3HXF - chains A and B; structure by X-ray diffraction, 1.90 A resolution.

[Chain A]
Name: Geranylgeranyl transferase type-2 subunit alpha
Organism: Rattus norvegicus
Notes: EC 2.5.1.60; fragment: RabGGTase ALPHA-subunit; engineered mutation(s): DELTA LRR; DELTA IG
Reference sequence: Q08602 (PGTA_RAT); the construct has insertions or renumbered stretches relative to UniProt, so the offset changes along the chain: 1-237 = UniProt 1-237; 242-330 = UniProt 353-441
Amino-acid sequence (331 residues; row label = number of the first residue in the row; numbering starts at 0):
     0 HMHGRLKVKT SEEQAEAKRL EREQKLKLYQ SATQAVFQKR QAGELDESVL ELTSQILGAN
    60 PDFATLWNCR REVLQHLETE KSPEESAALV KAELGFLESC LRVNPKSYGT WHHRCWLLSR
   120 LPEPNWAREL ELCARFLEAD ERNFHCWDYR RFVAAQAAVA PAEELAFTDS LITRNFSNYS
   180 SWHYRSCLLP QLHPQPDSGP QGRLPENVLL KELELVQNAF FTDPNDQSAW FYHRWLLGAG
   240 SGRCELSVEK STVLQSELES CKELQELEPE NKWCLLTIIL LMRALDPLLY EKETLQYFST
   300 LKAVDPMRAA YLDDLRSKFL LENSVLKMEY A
Unresolved in the structure: 0-15, 196-201
Sequence notes: expression tag (0); linker (238-241)
UniProt features mapped onto this chain:
  - modified residue: Ser-98 (Phosphoserine)

[Chain B]
Name: Geranylgeranyl transferase type-2 subunit beta
Organism: Rattus norvegicus
Notes: EC 2.5.1.60; fragment: RABGGTase BETA-subunit
Reference sequence: Q08603 (PGTB2_RAT); residues 1-331 here = UniProt positions 1-331
Amino-acid sequence (331 residues; each row starts with the number of its first residue):
     1 MGTQQKDVTI KSDAPDTLLL EKHADYIASY GSKKDDYEYC MSEYLRMSGV YWGLTVMDLM
    61 GQLHRMNKEE ILVFIKSCQH ECGGVSASIG HDPHLLYTLS AVQILTLYDS IHVINVDKVV
   121 AYVQSLQKED GSFAGDIWGE IDTRFSFCAV ATLALLGKLD AINVEKAIEF VLSCMNFDGG
   181 FGCRPGSESH AGQIYCCTGF LAITSQLHQV NSDLLGWWLC ERQLPSGGLN GRPEKLPDVC
   241 YSWWVLASLK IIGRLHWIDR EKLRSFILAC QDEETGGFAD RPGDMVDPFH TLFGIAGLSL
   301 LGEEQIKPVS PVFCMPEEVL QRVNVQPELV S
Unresolved in the structure: 1-4, 33-36, 331
Ion coordination: Ca2+: His-64, Met-66; Zn2+: Asp-238, Cys-240, His-290 (together with BD9)
Residues lining bound ligands: BD9 (N-undecanoyl-L-histidyl-L-histidyl-N-methyl-N-(2-pyridin-2-ylethyl)-L-tyrosinamide): Tyr-44, Leu-45, Ser-48, Tyr-51, Trp-52, Leu-96, Tyr-97, Leu-99, Ser-100, Gln-103, Arg-144, Phe-147, Cys-148, His-190, Gly-192, Tyr-195, Cys-196, Asp-238, Cys-240, Tyr-241, Trp-244, Phe-289, His-290, Phe-293, Phe-313, Cys-314

[Chain A / chain B interface]
Contacting residue pairs (76):
  Phe-36(A) / Gly-90(B)
  Phe-36(A) / His-91(B)
  Arg-39(A) / Asp-92(B)  salt bridge
  Asn-59(A) / Met-41(B)
  Asn-59(A) / Tyr-44(B)
  Asp-61(A) / Tyr-44(B)
  Phe-62(A) / Tyr-44(B)  hydrophobic
  Phe-62(A) / His-91(B)
  Thr-64(A) / His-91(B)
  Thr-64(A) / Asp-92(B)  hydrogen bond (side chain-backbone)
  Asn-67(A) / Asp-92(B)  hydrogen bond
  Asn-67(A) / Trp-138(B)  hydrogen bond
  Arg-70(A) / Trp-138(B)
  Glu-71(A) / Trp-138(B)
  Gln-74(A) / Trp-138(B)
  Tyr-107(A) / Glu-140(B)
  Tyr-107(A) / Asp-142(B)
  Tyr-107(A) / Arg-144(B)
  Tyr-107(A) / Gln-193(B)
  His-111(A) / Trp-138(B)  hydrogen bond (side chain-backbone)
  His-111(A) / Gly-139(B)
  His-111(A) / Glu-140(B)  hydrogen bond (side chain-backbone)
  Trp-115(A) / Trp-138(B)
  Arg-141(A) / Glu-188(B)  salt bridge
  Arg-141(A) / Arg-232(B)  hydrogen bond (backbone-side chain)
  Arg-141(A) / Pro-233(B)  hydrogen bond (side chain-backbone)
  Arg-141(A) / Glu-234(B)
  Phe-143(A) / His-190(B)
  Phe-143(A) / Arg-232(B)
  Asp-147(A) / Cys-183(B)
  Asp-147(A) / Arg-184(B)  salt bridge
  Asp-147(A) / Ser-187(B)  hydrogen bond
  Arg-150(A) / Gly-186(B)  hydrogen bond (side chain-backbone)
  Arg-150(A) / Ser-187(B)
  Tyr-178(A) / Phe-177(B)
  Tyr-178(A) / Asp-178(B)  hydrogen bond
  Tyr-178(A) / Glu-188(B)
  Tyr-178(A) / Trp-218(B)  hydrogen bond
  Tyr-178(A) / Pro-233(B)  hydrophobic
  Ser-179(A) / Glu-188(B)  hydrogen bond
  Ser-179(A) / Arg-232(B)
  His-182(A) / Asn-176(B)
  His-182(A) / Phe-177(B)
  His-182(A) / Gly-186(B)  hydrogen bond (side chain-backbone)
  His-182(A) / Ser-187(B)
  His-182(A) / Glu-188(B)  hydrogen bond (side chain-backbone)
  Ser-185(A) / Phe-177(B)
  Asn-224(A) / Glu-234(B)
  Gln-226(A) / Pro-233(B)
  Gln-226(A) / Glu-234(B)
  Phe-230(A) / Trp-217(B)  hydrophobic
  Phe-230(A) / Trp-218(B)
  Phe-230(A) / Arg-222(B)
  Tyr-231(A) / Phe-177(B)  hydrophobic
  Arg-233(A) / Trp-217(B)
  Trp-234(A) / Phe-177(B)
  Lys-271(A) / Glu-221(B)  salt bridge
  Trp-272(A) / Trp-217(B)  hydrophobic
  Trp-272(A) / Glu-221(B)
  Leu-275(A) / Trp-217(B)  hydrophobic
  Met-306(A) / Gln-223(B)
  Met-306(A) / Leu-224(B)
  Met-306(A) / Pro-225(B)
  Met-306(A) / Trp-257(B)
  Met-306(A) / Asp-259(B)
  Met-306(A) / Lys-262(B)
  Arg-307(A) / Cys-220(B)  hydrogen bond (side chain-backbone)
  Arg-307(A) / Glu-221(B)  salt bridge
  Arg-307(A) / Gln-223(B)  hydrogen bond (side chain-backbone)
  Ala-309(A) / His-256(B)
  Ala-309(A) / Trp-257(B)
  Tyr-310(A) / Trp-217(B)
  Tyr-310(A) / Trp-257(B)  hydrophobic
  Asp-313(A) / His-256(B)  salt bridge
  Asp-313(A) / Trp-257(B)  hydrogen bond
  Lys-317(A) / Asp-213(B)  salt bridge
Interface residues without a listed pair, chain A (42 interface residues in all): Arg-21, Leu-25, Tyr-28, Cys-186, Asp-225, Asp-304
Interface residues without a listed pair, chain B (40 interface residues in all): Tyr-37, Asp-136, Lys-235, Ile-258

[In short]
Chain A and chain B form an interface of 42 and 40 residues respectively; the contacts include 17 hydrogen
bonds and 7 salt bridges. Polar contacts include Arg-39(A)/Asp-92(B), Arg-141(A)/Glu-188(B) and
Asp-147(A)/Arg-184(B). Chain B binds compound BD9. The Ca2+ site is built by His-64(B) and Met-66(B).
Here chain A is Geranylgeranyl transferase type-2 subunit alpha and chain B is Geranylgeranyl transferase
type-2 subunit beta, both from Rattus norvegicus. Entry 3HXF (Engineered RabGGTase in complex with a
peptidomimetic inhibitor (compound 32)) was determined by X-ray diffraction, deposited together with 3HXB,
3HXC, 3HXD and 3HXE.
